7CYP - chains A and D of the 9 polymer chains in the assembly; structure by electron microscopy, 3.50 A resolution.

# Chain A
Molecule: SARS-CoV-2 Spike glycoprotein
Source organism: Severe acute respiratory syndrome coronavirus 2
Reference sequence: P0DTC2 (SPIKE_SARS2); numbering as in UniProt (aligned over 1-1208)
Sequence (1208 residues; numbered 1 to 1208; the number before each row is that of its first residue):
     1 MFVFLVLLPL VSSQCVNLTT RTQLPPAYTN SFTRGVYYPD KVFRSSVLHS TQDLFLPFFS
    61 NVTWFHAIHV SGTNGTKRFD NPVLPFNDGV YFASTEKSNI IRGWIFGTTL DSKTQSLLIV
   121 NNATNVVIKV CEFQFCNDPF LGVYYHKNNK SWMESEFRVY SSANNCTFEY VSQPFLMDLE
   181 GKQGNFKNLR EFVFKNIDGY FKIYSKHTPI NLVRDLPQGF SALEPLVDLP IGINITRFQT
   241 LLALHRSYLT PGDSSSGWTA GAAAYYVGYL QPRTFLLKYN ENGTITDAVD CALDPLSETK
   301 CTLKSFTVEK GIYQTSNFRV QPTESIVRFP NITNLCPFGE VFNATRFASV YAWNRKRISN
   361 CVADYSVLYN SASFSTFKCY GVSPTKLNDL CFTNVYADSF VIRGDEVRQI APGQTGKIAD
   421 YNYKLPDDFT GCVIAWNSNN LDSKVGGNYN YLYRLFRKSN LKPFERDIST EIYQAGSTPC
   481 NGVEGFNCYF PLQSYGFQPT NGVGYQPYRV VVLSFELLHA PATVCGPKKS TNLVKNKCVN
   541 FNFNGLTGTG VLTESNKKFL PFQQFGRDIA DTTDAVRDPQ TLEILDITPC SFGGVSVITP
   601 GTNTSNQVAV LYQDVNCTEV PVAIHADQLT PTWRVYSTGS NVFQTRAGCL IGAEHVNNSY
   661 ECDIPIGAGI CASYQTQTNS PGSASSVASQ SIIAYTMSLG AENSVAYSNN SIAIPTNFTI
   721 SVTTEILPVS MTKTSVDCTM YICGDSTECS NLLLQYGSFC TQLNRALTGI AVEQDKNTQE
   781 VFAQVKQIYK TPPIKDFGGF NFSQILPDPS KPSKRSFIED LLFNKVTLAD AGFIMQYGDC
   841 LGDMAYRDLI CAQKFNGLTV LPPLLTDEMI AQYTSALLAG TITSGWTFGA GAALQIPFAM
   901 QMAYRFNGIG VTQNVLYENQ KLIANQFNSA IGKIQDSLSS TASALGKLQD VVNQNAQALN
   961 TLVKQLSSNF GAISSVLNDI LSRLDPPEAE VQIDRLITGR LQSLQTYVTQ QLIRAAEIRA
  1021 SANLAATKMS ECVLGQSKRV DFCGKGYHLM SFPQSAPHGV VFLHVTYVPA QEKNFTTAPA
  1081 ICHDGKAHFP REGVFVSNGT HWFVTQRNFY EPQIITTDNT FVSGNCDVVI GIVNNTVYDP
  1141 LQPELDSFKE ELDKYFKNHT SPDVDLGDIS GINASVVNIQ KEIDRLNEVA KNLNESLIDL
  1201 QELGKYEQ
Disordered / not traced: 1-24, 70-79, 173-185, 246-262, 621-640, 677-688, 828-855, 1148-1208
Construct notes: engineered mutation G682 (Arg in P0DTC2), S683 (Arg in P0DTC2), S685 (Arg in P0DTC2), M835 (Lys in P0DTC2), M844 (Ile in P0DTC2), Y846 (Ala in P0DTC2), P986 (Lys in P0DTC2), P987 (Val in P0DTC2)
Curated features (UniProtKB/Swiss-Prot):
  - region: N280 to C301 (Putative superantigen), R403 to D405 (Integrin-binding motif), N448 to F456 (Immunodominant HLA epitope recognized by the CD8+), P681, A684 (Putative superantigen), S816 to Y837 (Fusion peptide 1), D1163 to E1202 (Heptad repeat 2)
  - site: R815, S816 (Cleavage)
  - glycosylation: N17 (N-linked (GlcNAc...) (complex) asparagine), N61 (N-linked (GlcNAc...) (hybrid) asparagine), N74 (N-linked (GlcNAc...) (complex) asparagine), N122 (N-linked (GlcNAc...) (hybrid) asparagine), N149 (N-linked (GlcNAc...) (complex) asparagine), N165 (N-linked (GlcNAc...) (complex) asparagine), N234 (N-linked (GlcNAc...) (high mannose) asparagine), N282 (N-linked (GlcNAc...) (complex) asparagine), T323 (O-linked (GalNAc) threonine), S325 (O-linked (HexNAc...) serine), N331 (N-linked (GlcNAc...) (complex) asparagine), N343 (N-linked (GlcNAc...) (complex) asparagine), N603 (N-linked (GlcNAc...) (hybrid) asparagine), N616 (N-linked (GlcNAc...) (complex) asparagine), N657 (N-linked (GlcNAc...) (complex) asparagine), T676 (O-linked (GlcNAc...) threonine), T678 (O-linked (GlcNAc...) threonine), N709 (N-linked (GlcNAc...) (high mannose) asparagine), N717 (N-linked (GlcNAc...) (hybrid) asparagine), N801 (N-linked (GlcNAc...) (hybrid) asparagine) and 6 more in UniProt
Disulfides: C131-C166, C291-C301, C336-C361, C379-C432, C480-C488, C617-C649, C662-C671, C738-C760, C743-C749, C1032-C1043, C1082-C1126
Covalently attached groups: N-acetylglucosamine (NAG) linked to N61, N122, N234, N282, N331, N343, N603, N616, N657, N709, N717, N801, N1074, N1098, N1134
What the authors report for this chain:
  - mutagenesis - D614G: unchanged binding to HB27

# Chain D
Molecule: Light chain of HB27
Source organism: Homo sapiens
Sequence (110 residues; numbered 2 to 111; the number before each row is that of its first residue):
     2 IVLTQSPTLS LSPGERATLS CRASESVDNY GISFMNWFQQ KPGQAPRLLI YAASNQGSGI
    62 PSRFSGSGSG TDFSLTISSL EPEDFAVYFC QQSKEVPRIF GQGTKVEILK
Disulfides: C22-C91

# Chain A / chain D interface
Residue-residue contacts (8):
  V445(A) with K95(D)
  G446(A) with F35(D); K95(D)
  Y449(A) with N30(D), hydrogen bond; Y31(D), hydrophobic; G32(D)
  Q498(A) with F35(D)
  T500(A) with R99(D), hydrogen bond
Other interface residues (no listed pair), chain A (6 interface residues in all): G447

# Overview
The chain A/chain D interface involves 6 residues from each chain; the contacts include 2 hydrogen bonds.
Polar pairs include Y449(A)-N30(D) and T500(A)-R99(D). Covalently linked N-acetylglucosamine: at N61(A),
N122(A), N234(A), N282(A), N331(A) and N343(A) and 9 more. The paper reports that D614G of chain A leaves
binding to HB27 unchanged.
Chain A is SARS-CoV-2 Spike glycoprotein (Severe acute respiratory syndrome coronavirus 2) and chain D is
Light chain of HB27 (Homo sapiens); the structure, Complex of SARS-CoV-2 spike trimer with its neutralizing
antibody HB27, was determined by electron microscopy.
